Entry 6VHE (X-ray diffraction, 1.94 A resolution); this record covers chains A and B of the 4 polymer chains in the assembly.

== Chain A (and B) ==
Name: Esterase family protein
Organism: Staphylococcus aureus
Notes: EC 3.1.2.12; chain B of this document is another copy of the same molecule, construct and numbering; everything in this record applies to it too
UniProtKB: A0A0D6GS23 (A0A0D6GS23_STAAU); numbering as in UniProt (aligned over 2-253)
Chain sequence (255 residues; row label = number of the first residue in the row; numbers below 1 keep their minus sign (Gly-1 is residue -1)):
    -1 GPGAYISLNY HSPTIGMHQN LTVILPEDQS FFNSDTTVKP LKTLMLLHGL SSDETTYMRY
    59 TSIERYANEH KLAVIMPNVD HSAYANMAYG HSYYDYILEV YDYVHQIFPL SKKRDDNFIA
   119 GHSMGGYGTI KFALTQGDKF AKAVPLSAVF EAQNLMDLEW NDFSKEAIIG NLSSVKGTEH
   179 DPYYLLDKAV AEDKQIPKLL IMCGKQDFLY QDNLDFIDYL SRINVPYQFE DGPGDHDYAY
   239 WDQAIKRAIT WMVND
Sequence notes: expression tag (-1 to 1)
Glycans and other covalent adducts: (2R)-2-phenylpiperidine-1-carbaldehyde (6WG) linked to Ser121
Small-molecule neighbours: (2R)-2-phenylpiperidine-1-carbaldehyde (6WG): Gly47, Leu48, Met122, Val147, Asn152, Leu153, Leu156, Trp158, Phe206, Leu207, His234
What the authors report for this chain:
  - binding site for (2R)-2-phenylpiperidine-1-carbaldehyde: Leu48, Ser121, Val147, Asn152, Leu153, Leu156, Trp158, Phe206, Leu207
  - conformationally variable residues (loop rearrangement): Asn152 to Trp158

== Chain A / chain B interface ==
Pairs across the interface - 66 pairs, chain A then chain B:
  Asn7(A) with Asp51(B), hydrogen bond; Thr53(B); Arg57(B), hydrogen bond
  His9(A) with Ser49(B)
  Pro11(A) with Asn159(B), hydrogen bond (backbone-side chain)
  Thr12(A) with Asn159(B); Asp160(B)
  Ile13(A) with His79(B); Asp160(B)
  Gly14(A) with Ser49(B); His79(B), hydrogen bond (backbone-side chain); Trp158(B); Asn159(B)
  Met15(A) with Ser49(B); Asp78(B); His79(B)
  His16(A) with Ser49(B), hydrogen bond (backbone-backbone); Asp51(B); Thr54(B); Arg57(B); Tyr58(B), hydrogen bond
  Gln17(A) with Asp51(B)
  Asn18(A) with Asn18(B); Glu52(B), hydrogen bond
  Ser49(A) with His9(B); Gly14(B); Met15(B); His16(B), hydrogen bond (backbone-backbone)
  Ser50(A) with His16(B)
  Asp51(A) with Asn7(B), hydrogen bond; His16(B); Gln17(B)
  Glu52(A) with Asn18(B), hydrogen bond
  Thr53(A) with Asn7(B)
  Thr54(A) with His16(B)
  Arg57(A) with Asn7(B), hydrogen bond; His16(B)
  Tyr58(A) with His16(B), hydrogen bond
  Asp78(A) with Met15(B); His89(B), salt bridge
  His79(A) with Ile13(B); Gly14(B), hydrogen bond (side chain-backbone); Met15(B); His89(B)
  Tyr87(A) with Tyr87(B), hydrophobic; Ser162(B); Glu164(B); Ala165(B)
  Gly88(A) with Asp160(B); Ser162(B)
  His89(A) with Asp78(B), salt bridge; His79(B); Asp160(B), salt bridge
  Ser90(A) with Asp160(B), hydrogen bond
  Trp158(A) with Gly14(B), hydrogen bond (side chain-backbone)
  Asn159(A) with Pro11(B), hydrogen bond (side chain-backbone); Gly14(B)
  Asp160(A) with Thr12(B); Ile13(B); Gly88(B); His89(B), salt bridge; Ser90(B), hydrogen bond
  Ser162(A) with Tyr87(B); Gly88(B)
  Glu164(A) with Tyr87(B)
  Ala165(A) with Tyr87(B)
Also at the interface, not in a pair above, chain A (32 interface residues in all): Ser10, Tyr91
Also at the interface, not in a pair above, chain B (32 interface residues in all): Ser10, Ser50, Tyr91

== Summary ==
Chain A and chain B each contribute 32 residues to their interface; the contacts include 17 hydrogen bonds and
4 salt bridges. Polar pairs include Asp78(A)-His89(B), His89(A)-Asp160(B) and Asn7(A)-Asp51(B). Covalently
linked (2R)-2-phenylpiperidine-1-carbaldehyde: at Ser121(A). From the paper: a binding site for
(2R)-2-phenylpiperidine-1-carbaldehyde at Leu48(A), Ser121(A) and Val147(A) among others; conformational
variability at Asn152(A).
Both chains are Esterase family protein (Staphylococcus aureus). Entry 6VHE (FphF, Staphylococcus aureus
fluorophosphonate-binding serine hydrolases F, KT130 bound) was determined by X-ray diffraction together with
6VH9, 6VHD and 6WCX from the same study.
